1D4M - chains 1 and 2 of the 4 polymer chains in the assembly; structure by X-ray diffraction, 2.90 A resolution.

Chain 1:
Name: Protein (coxsackievirus A9)
Organism: Human coxsackievirus A9
Notes: fragment: vp1
UniProt: P21404 (POLG_CXA9); residues 1-299 here correspond to UniProt positions 568-866 (UniProt number = residue number + 567)
Sequence (299 residues; row label = number of the first residue in the row):
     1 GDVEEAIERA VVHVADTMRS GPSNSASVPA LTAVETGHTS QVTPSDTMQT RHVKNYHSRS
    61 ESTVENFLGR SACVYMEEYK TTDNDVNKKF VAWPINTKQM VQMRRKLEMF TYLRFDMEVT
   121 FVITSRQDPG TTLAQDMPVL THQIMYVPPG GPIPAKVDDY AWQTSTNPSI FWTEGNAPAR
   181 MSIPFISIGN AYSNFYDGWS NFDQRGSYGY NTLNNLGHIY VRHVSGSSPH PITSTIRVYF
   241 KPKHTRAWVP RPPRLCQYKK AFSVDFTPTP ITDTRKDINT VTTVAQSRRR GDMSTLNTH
Not modelled in the structure: 285-299
Residues lining bound ligands:
  - compound iv (W71; 5-(7-(4-(4,5-dihydro-2-oxazolyl)phenoxy)heptyl)-3-methyl isoxazole), molecule 1: Ile-95, Thr-97, Phe-115, Met-117, Val-119, Phe-121, Ile-144, Tyr-146, Pro-168, Ser-169, Ile-170, Met-181, Ile-183, Ile-186, Tyr-192, Asn-194, Asn-214, Leu-216, Ile-219, Phe-240
  - compound iv (W71), molecule 2: Asn-96, Thr-97, Lys-98, Ser-187, Ile-188, Ala-191, Tyr-192, Ser-193, Tyr-210, Asn-211, Thr-212, Leu-213, Asn-214, Asn-215, Leu-216
What the authors report for this chain:
  - binding site for compound iv: Asn-96, Lys-98, Ile-188, Tyr-192, Tyr-210, Asn-214, Leu-216

Chain 2:
Name: Protein (coxsackievirus A9)
Organism: Human coxsackievirus A9
Notes: fragment: vp2
UniProt: P21404 (POLG_CXA9); residues 1-261 here correspond to UniProt positions 69-329 (UniProt number = residue number + 68)
Sequence (261 residues; numbered 1 to 261; the number before each row is that of its first residue):
     1 SPTVEECGYS DRVRSITLGN STITTQECAN VVVGYGRWPT YLRDDEATAE DQPTQPDVAT
    61 CRFYTLDSIK WEKGSVGWWW KFPEALSDMG LFGQNMQYHY LGRAGYTIHV QCNASKFHQG
   121 CLLVVCVPEA EMGGAVVGQA FSATAMANGD KAYEFTSATQ SDQTKVQTAI HNAGMGVGVG
   181 NLTIYPHQWI NLRTNNSATI VMPYINSVPM DNMFRHYNFT LMVIPFVKLD YADTASTYVP
   241 ITVTVAPMCA EYNGLRLAQA Q
Not modelled in the structure: 1-9

Interface between chain 1 and chain 2:
Contacting residue pairs (98):
  Val-34(1) with Trp-189(2)
  Glu-35(1) with Ala-29(2); Gln-188(2); Trp-189(2), hydrogen bond (backbone-backbone); Asn-191(2), hydrogen bond; Thr-194(2), hydrogen bond; Asn-195(2)
  Thr-36(1) with Ala-29(2); Asn-30(2); Val-32(2); Gln-188(2), hydrogen bond (backbone-side chain)
  Gly-37(1) with His-187(2)
  Thr-111(1) with Glu-129(2)
  Tyr-112(1) with Glu-129(2), hydrogen bond; Ile-205(2), hydrophobic; Asn-206(2); Ser-207(2)
  Gly-189(1) with Ser-207(2)
  Asn-190(1) with Ser-207(2), hydrogen bond (backbone-backbone); Val-208(2); Pro-209(2)
  Ala-191(1) with Ser-207(2)
  Ser-193(1) with Ser-207(2), hydrogen bond
  Phe-195(1) with Glu-131(2)
  Tyr-196(1) with Glu-129(2); Glu-131(2), hydrogen bond (backbone-side chain); Arg-215(2); His-216(2)
  Asp-197(1) with Lys-81(2), salt bridge; Glu-129(2), hydrogen bond (backbone-side chain); Ala-130(2); Glu-131(2); His-216(2); Tyr-217(2), hydrogen bond (backbone-backbone); Thr-220(2)
  Gly-198(1) with Arg-215(2)
  Trp-199(1) with Phe-141(2); Ser-142(2); Ala-143(2); Arg-215(2), hydrogen bond (backbone-backbone); Tyr-217(2), hydrogen bond
  Ser-200(1) with Arg-215(2), hydrogen bond (backbone-side chain)
  Asn-201(1) with Arg-215(2)
  Phe-202(1) with Tyr-100(2), hydrophobic; Asn-212(2); Phe-214(2); Arg-215(2); Gln-259(2), hydrogen bond (backbone-side chain)
  Gln-204(1) with Glu-84(2); Ala-143(2); Phe-214(2); Tyr-217(2)
  Tyr-208(1) with Glu-131(2); Met-132(2), hydrogen bond (side chain-backbone); Phe-141(2), hydrophobic; Met-146(2)
  Gly-209(1) with Glu-131(2)
  Tyr-210(1) with Glu-131(2), hydrogen bond (backbone-side chain)
  Val-249(1) with Tyr-35(2); Ile-205(2), hydrophobic
  Pro-250(1) with Ile-184(2); Tyr-185(2)
  Arg-251(1) with Pro-128(2), hydrogen bond (side chain-backbone); Glu-129(2), hydrogen bond (side chain-backbone); Ile-184(2); Tyr-185(2), hydrogen bond
  Pro-252(1) with Val-177(2); Asn-181(2); Ile-184(2); Tyr-185(2)
  Pro-253(1) with Val-177(2)
  Arg-254(1) with Gly-176(2)
  Leu-255(1) with Asn-172(2); Gly-176(2), hydrogen bond (backbone-backbone); Val-177(2), hydrophobic; Gly-178(2)
  Cys-256(1) with Asn-172(2), hydrogen bond; Gly-176(2), hydrogen bond (backbone-backbone)
  Lys-260(1) with Gly-138(2)
  Val-264(1) with Glu-131(2); Met-132(2); Gly-133(2)
  Asp-265(1) with Gly-133(2); Gly-134(2), hydrogen bond (side chain-backbone); Val-137(2); Gly-138(2), hydrogen bond (side chain-backbone)
  Phe-266(1) with Val-137(2); Gln-167(2); Asn-172(2); Gly-174(2); Met-175(2); Gly-176(2)
  Pro-268(1) with Thr-159(2); Gln-167(2); Asn-172(2)
  Thr-269(1) with His-171(2), hydrogen bond (backbone-side chain); Asn-172(2), hydrogen bond (backbone-side chain)
  Ile-271(1) with His-171(2)
Other interface residues (no listed pair), chain 1 (41 interface residues in all): Asp-203, Lys-259, Thr-267, Pro-270
Other interface residues (no listed pair), chain 2 (56 interface residues in all): Val-127, Val-136, Gln-139, Ala-169, Val-179, Leu-182

In short:
The interface between chain 1 and chain 2 involves 41 residues on one side and 56 on the other, with 26
hydrogen bonds and 1 salt bridge. Polar contacts include Asp-197(1)/Lys-81(2), Glu-35(1)/Asn-191(2) and
Glu-35(1)/Thr-194(2). Bound to chain 1: compound iv. The paper reports a binding site for compound iv at
Asn-96(1), Lys-98(1) and Ile-188(1) among others.
Here chain 1 is Protein (coxsackievirus A9) and chain 2 is Protein (coxsackievirus A9), both from Human
coxsackievirus A9. Entry 1D4M (The crystal structure of coxsackievirus A9 to 2.9 A resolution) was determined
by X-ray diffraction.
